Entry 5KCT (X-ray diffraction, 1.60 A resolution); this record covers chains B and D of the 4 polymer chains in the assembly.

Chain B:
Name: Estrogen receptor
Source organism: Homo sapiens
Notes: fragment: ligand-binding domain
Reference sequence: P03372 (ESR1_HUMAN), isoform P03372-3; residues 298-554 here correspond to UniProt positions 125-381 (UniProt number = residue number - 173)
Sequence (257 residues; each row starts with the number of its first residue):
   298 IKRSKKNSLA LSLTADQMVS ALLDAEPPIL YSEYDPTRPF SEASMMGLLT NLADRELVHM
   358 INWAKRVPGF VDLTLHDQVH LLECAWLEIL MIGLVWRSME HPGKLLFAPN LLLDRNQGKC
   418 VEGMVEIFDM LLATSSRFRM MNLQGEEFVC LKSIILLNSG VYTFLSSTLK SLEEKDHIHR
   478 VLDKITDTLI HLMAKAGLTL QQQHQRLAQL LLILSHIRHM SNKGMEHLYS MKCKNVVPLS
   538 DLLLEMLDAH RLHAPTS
Not modelled in the structure: 298-305, 417-420, 462-467, 527-533, 549-554
Construct notes: engineered mutation S537 (Tyr364 in P03372)
Small-molecule neighbours: OB6 ((1S,2R,4S)-N-(4-chlorophenyl)-N-ethyl-5,6-bis(4-hydroxyphenyl)-7-oxabicyclo[2.2.1]hept-5-ene-2-sulfonamide): M343, L346, T347, A350, E353, W383, L384, L387, M388, L391, R394, F404, M421, I424, F425, L428, G521, M522, H524, L525, P535, L536, L540, L544
Reported in the primary citation:
  - binding site for OB6: T347, L525
  - mutagenesis - Y537S: increased stability (citing earlier work)

Chain D:
Name: NCOA2
Notes: fragment: Nuclear receptor-interacting peptide
Sequence (14 residues; each row starts with the number of its first residue):
   686 KHKILHRLLQ DSSS
Not modelled in the structure: 686-687, 697-699

Interface between chain B and chain D:
Contacting residue pairs - 24 pairs, chain B then chain D:
  I358(B) - L690(D)  hydrophobic
  I358(B) - L693(D)  hydrophobic
  I358(B) - L694(D)  hydrophobic
  K362(B) - L693(D)  hydrogen bond (side chain-backbone)
  K362(B) - L694(D)  hydrogen bond (side chain-backbone)
  K362(B) - D696(D)
  L372(B) - H691(D)
  L372(B) - L694(D)  hydrophobic
  L372(B) - Q695(D)
  Q375(B) - L694(D)
  V376(B) - K688(D)
  V376(B) - L690(D)
  V376(B) - H691(D)
  V376(B) - L694(D)  hydrophobic
  L379(B) - L690(D)  hydrophobic
  L379(B) - L694(D)  hydrophobic
  E380(B) - K688(D)  salt bridge
  E380(B) - L690(D)
  D538(B) - I689(D)
  L539(B) - I689(D)
  L539(B) - L690(D)
  E542(B) - K688(D)
  E542(B) - I689(D)  hydrogen bond (side chain-backbone)
  M543(B) - L690(D)  hydrophobic
Also at the interface, not in a pair above, chain B (12 interface residues in all): F367

In short:
12 residues of chain B and 8 residues of chain D are in contact, with 3 hydrogen bonds and 1 salt bridge.
Polar contacts include E380(B)-K688(D), K362(B)-L693(D) and K362(B)-L694(D). Chain B binds compound OB6. From
the paper: a binding site for OB6 at T347(B) and L525(B); Y537S of chain B increases stability.
Chain B is Estrogen receptor (Homo sapiens) and chain D is NCOA2; the structure, Crystal Structure of the
ER-alpha Ligand-binding Domain (Y537S) in Complex with an N-ethyl, 4-chlorobenzyl OBHS-N derivative, was
determined by X-ray diffraction, deposited together with 5KCC, 5KCD, 5KCE, 5KCF, 5KCU, 5KCW and 5KD9.
